2VEY - chain A; structure by X-ray diffraction, 2.20 A resolution.

Chain A:
Protein: Tyrosine-protein phosphatase non-receptor type 1
Source organism: Homo sapiens
Notes: EC 3.1.3.48
UniProt: P18031 (PTN1_HUMAN); residue numbers follow UniProt; this construct covers 1-321
Sequence (321 residues; numbered 1 to 321; the number before each row is that of its first residue):
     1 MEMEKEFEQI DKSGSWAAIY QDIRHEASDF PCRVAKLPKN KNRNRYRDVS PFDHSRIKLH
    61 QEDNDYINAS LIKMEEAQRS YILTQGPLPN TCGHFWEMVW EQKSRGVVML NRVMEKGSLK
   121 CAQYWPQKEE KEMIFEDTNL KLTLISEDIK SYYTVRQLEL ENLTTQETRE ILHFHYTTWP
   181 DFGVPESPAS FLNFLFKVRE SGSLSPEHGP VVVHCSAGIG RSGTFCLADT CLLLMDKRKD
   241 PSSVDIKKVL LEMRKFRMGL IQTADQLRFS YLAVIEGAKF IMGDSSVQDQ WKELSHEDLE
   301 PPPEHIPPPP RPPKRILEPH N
Disordered / not traced: 1-2, 301-321
Small-molecule neighbours: IZ5 (N-{(1S)-2-{4-[(5S)-1,1-dioxido-3-oxoisothiazolidin-5-yl]phenyl}-1-[4-(3-phenylpropyl)-1H-imidazol-2-yl]ethyl}-3-fluorobenzenesulfonamide): Tyr46, Arg47, Asp48, Val49, Asp181, Phe182, Gly183, Cys215, Ser216, Ala217, Gly218, Ile219, Gly220, Arg221, Met258, Gly259, Gln262, Gln266

Summary:
Chain A binds compound IZ5.
Chain A is Tyrosine-protein phosphatase non-receptor type 1 (Homo sapiens); the structure, Crystal structure
of protein tyrosine phosphatase 1B in complex with an isothiazolidinone-containing inhibitor, was determined
by X-ray diffraction, deposited together with 2VEU, 2VEV, 2VEW and 2VEX.
